6BX3 - chains E and B of the 7 polymer chains in the assembly; structure by electron microscopy, 4.30 A resolution (low resolution: residue-level contacts below are approximate; hydrogen-bond / salt-bridge calls are withheld).

# Chain E
Name: Histone-lysine N-methyltransferase, H3 lysine-4 specific
From: Saccharomyces cerevisiae (strain YJM789)
Notes: EC 2.1.1.43
UniProtKB: A6ZT27 (A6ZT27_YEAS7); residues 799-1076 here = UniProt positions 799-1076
Chain sequence (278 residues; numbered 799 to 1076; the number before each row is that of its first residue):
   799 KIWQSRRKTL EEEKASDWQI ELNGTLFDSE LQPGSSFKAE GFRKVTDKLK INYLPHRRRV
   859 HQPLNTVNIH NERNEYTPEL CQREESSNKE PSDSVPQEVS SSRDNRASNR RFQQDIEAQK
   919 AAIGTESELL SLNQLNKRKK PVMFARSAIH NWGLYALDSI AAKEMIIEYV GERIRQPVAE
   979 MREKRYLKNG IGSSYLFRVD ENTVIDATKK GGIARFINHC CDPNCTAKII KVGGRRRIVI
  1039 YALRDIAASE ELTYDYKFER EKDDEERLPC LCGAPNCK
Not modelled in the structure: 851-924, 1056-1066, 1076
Sequence notes: conflict Val-843 (Ile in A6ZT27)

# Chain B
Name: COMPASS component SWD1
From: Saccharomyces cerevisiae (strain ATCC 204508 / S288c)
UniProtKB: P39706 (SWD1_YEAST); residues 2-413 here = UniProt positions 2-413
Chain sequence (412 residues; row label = number of the first residue in the row):
     2 NILLQDPFAV LKEHPEKLTH TIENPLRTEC LQFSPCGDYL ALGCANGALV IYDMDTFRPI
    62 CVPGNMLGAH VRPITSIAWS PDGRLLLTSS RDWSIKLWDL SKPSKPLKEI RFDSPIWGCQ
   122 WLDAKRRLCV ATIFEESDAY VIDFSNDPVA SLLSKSDEKQ LSSTPDHGYV LVCTVHTKHP
   182 NIIIVGTSKG WLDFYKFHSL YQTECIHSLK ITSSNIKHLI VSQNGERLAI NCSDRTIRQY
   242 EISIDDENSA VELTLEHKYQ DVINKLQWNC ILFSNNTAEY LVASTHGSSA HELYIWETTS
   302 GTLVRVLEGA EEELIDINWD FYSMSIVSNG FESGNVYVWS VVIPPKWSAL APDFEEVEEN
   362 VDYLEKEDEF DEVDEAEQQQ GLEQEEEIAI DLRTREQYDV RGNNLLVERF TI
Not modelled in the structure: 158-170
Swiss-Prot annotation at these positions:
  - binding site (DNA): Arg-236, Lys-266
  - mutagenesis: Ile-264 (I264A: Completely abolished H3K4 di- and trimethylation and greatly reduced H3K4 monomethylation), Lys-266 (K266A: Decreases H3K4 di- and trimethylation), Trp-348 to Leu-351 (Substantially lowers H3K4me3 levels in yeast, while H3K4me1 and H3K4me2 are marginally affected)
From the paper describing this entry:
  - mutagenesis - D375A/E376A: decreased catalytic activity on H3K4 methylation

# How chain E and chain B interact
Contacting residue pairs (38; chain E residue first):
  Leu-933(E) with Glu-360(B)
  Lys-937(E) with Trp-348(B)
  Phe-942(E) with Lys-347(B); Trp-348(B); Leu-351(B)
  Trp-950(E) with Leu-351(B)
  Leu-952(E) with Leu-351(B)
  Val-968(E) with Glu-359(B); Glu-360(B); Asn-361(B)
  Gly-969(E) with Asn-361(B); Val-362(B)
  Glu-970(E) with Val-362(B); Asp-363(B); Tyr-364(B)
  Arg-971(E) with Tyr-364(B)
  Ile-972(E) with Asp-363(B)
  Arg-973(E) with Phe-371(B)
  Val-976(E) with Phe-371(B)
  Met-979(E) with Phe-371(B); Val-374(B)
  Arg-980(E) with Tyr-364(B)
  Arg-983(E) with Glu-370(B); Phe-371(B)
  Ala-1005(E) with Phe-355(B)
  Thr-1006(E) with Phe-355(B)
  Lys-1007(E) with Glu-356(B)
  Lys-1008(E) with Glu-356(B); Val-358(B)
  Gly-1009(E) with Glu-357(B)
  Gly-1010(E) with Trp-348(B)
  Ile-1011(E) with Trp-348(B)
  Arg-1013(E) with Phe-355(B)
  Phe-1014(E) with Trp-348(B); Leu-351(B)
  Arg-1034(E) with Asn-361(B); Asp-363(B)
  Arg-1035(E) with Glu-360(B)
Also at the interface, not in a pair above, chain B (17 interface residues in all): Asp-354
Interface features reported in the paper:
  - interface residues, chain B: Trp-348(B)

# Overview
26 residues of chain E face 17 of chain B across their interface. From UniProt: DNA-binding residues
Arg-236(B) and Lys-266(B) and 6 mutagenesis sites on chain B. From the paper: D375A/E376A of chain B reduce
catalytic activity on H3K4 methylation; the interface residue Trp-348(B).
Here chain E is Histone-lysine N-methyltransferase, H3 lysine-4 specific (Saccharomyces cerevisiae (strain
YJM789)) and chain B is COMPASS component SWD1 (Saccharomyces cerevisiae (strain ATCC 204508 / S288c)). Entry
6BX3 (Structure of histone H3k4 methyltransferase) was determined by electron microscopy (same publication as
6E29).
